1RXH - chains A and B; structure by X-ray diffraction, 2.90 A resolution.

[Chain A]
Protein: Streptavidin
Source organism: Streptomyces avidinii
Reference sequence: P22629 (SAV_STRAV); residues 13-139 here correspond to UniProt positions 37-163 (UniProt number = residue number + 24)
Amino-acid sequence (127 residues; each row starts with the number of its first residue):
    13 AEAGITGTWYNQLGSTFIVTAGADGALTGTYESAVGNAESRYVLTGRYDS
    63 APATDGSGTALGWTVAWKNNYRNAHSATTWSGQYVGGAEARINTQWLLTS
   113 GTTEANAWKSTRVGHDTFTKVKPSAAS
Disordered / not traced: 13-14, 133-139
Differences from the reference sequence: engineered mutation Arg124 (Leu148 in P22629)
Small-molecule neighbours: biotinyl P-nitroaniline (BNI; 5-(2-oxo-hexahydro-thieno[3,4-d]imidazol-6-yl)-pentanoic acid (4-nitro-phenyl)-amide): Asn23, Leu25, Ser27, Tyr43, Ser45, Val47, Gly48, Asn49, Ala50, Trp79, Ala86, Ser88, Thr90, Trp92, Trp108, Leu110, Arg124, Asp128
Swiss-Prot annotation at these positions:
  - motif: Arg59 to Asp61 (Cell attachment site)
  - binding site (biotin): Tyr43, Tyr54, Trp92, Trp108, Trp120

[Chain B]
Protein: Streptavidin
Source organism: Streptomyces avidinii
Reference sequence: P22629 (SAV_STRAV); residues 213-339 here correspond to UniProt positions 37-163 (UniProt number = residue number - 176)
Amino-acid sequence (127 residues; row label = number of the first residue in the row):
   213 AEAGITGTWYNQLGSTFIVTAGADGALTGTYESAVGNAESRYVLTGRYDS
   263 APATDGSGTALGWTVAWKNNYRNAHSATTWSGQYVGGAEARINTQWLLTS
   313 GTTEANAWKSTRVGHDTFTKVKPSAAS
Disordered / not traced: 213-214, 336-339
Differences from the reference sequence: engineered mutation Arg324 (Leu148 in P22629)
Small-molecule neighbours: biotinyl P-nitroaniline (BNI; 5-(2-oxo-hexahydro-thieno[3,4-d]imidazol-6-yl)-pentanoic acid (4-nitro-phenyl)-amide): Asn223, Leu225, Ser227, Tyr243, Ser245, Val247, Gly248, Asn249, Ala250, Trp279, Ala286, Ser288, Thr290, Trp292, Trp308, Leu310, Ser312, Arg324, Asp328
Swiss-Prot annotation at these positions:
  - motif: Arg259 to Asp261 (Cell attachment site)
  - binding site (biotin): Tyr243, Tyr254, Trp292, Trp308, Trp320

[Interface between chain A and chain B]
Residue-residue contacts (90):
  Val55(A) with Arg259(B)
  Thr57(A) with Thr257(B), hydrogen bond; Gly258(B); Arg259(B)
  Gly58(A) with Thr257(B)
  Arg59(A) with Val255(B); Thr276(B); Ala278(B)
  Tyr60(A) with Ala278(B)
  Asp61(A) with Lys280(B); Asn285(B), hydrogen bond; His287(B), salt bridge
  Ser62(A) with Lys280(B)
  Ala63(A) with Lys280(B); Asn285(B), hydrogen bond (backbone-side chain); His287(B), hydrogen bond (backbone-side chain)
  Pro64(A) with His287(B)
  Ala65(A) with His287(B), hydrogen bond (backbone-side chain)
  Asp67(A) with Thr315(B)
  Gly68(A) with Thr314(B); Thr315(B)
  Ser69(A) with Gly313(B); Thr314(B); Thr315(B)
  Gly70(A) with Gly313(B); Thr314(B), hydrogen bond (backbone-backbone)
  Ala72(A) with Ser288(B); Ala289(B); Thr311(B); Gly313(B)
  Leu73(A) with Ala289(B)
  Gly74(A) with Thr276(B), hydrogen bond (backbone-side chain)
  Trp75(A) with Thr276(B)
  Thr76(A) with Arg259(B); Gly274(B); Trp275(B), hydrogen bond (side chain-backbone); Thr276(B)
  Ala78(A) with Arg259(B); Tyr260(B)
  Lys80(A) with Asp261(B); Ser262(B), hydrogen bond; Ala263(B)
  Asn85(A) with Asp261(B), hydrogen bond; Ala263(B), hydrogen bond (side chain-backbone)
  His87(A) with Asp261(B), salt bridge; Ala263(B), hydrogen bond (side chain-backbone); Pro264(B); Ala265(B), hydrogen bond (side chain-backbone)
  Ser88(A) with Ala272(B)
  Ala89(A) with Ala272(B); Leu273(B); Ser293(B)
  Thr91(A) with Gly274(B); Thr291(B), hydrogen bond; Trp292(B); Ser293(B)
  Trp92(A) with Thr291(B)
  Ser93(A) with Ala289(B); Thr291(B); Leu309(B), hydrogen bond (side chain-backbone); Thr311(B), hydrogen bond
  Gly94(A) with Thr311(B)
  Gln95(A) with Ser312(B); Gly313(B); Thr314(B), hydrogen bond; Ala319(B); Ser322(B)
  Gln107(A) with Leu309(B); Thr323(B)
  Trp108(A) with Leu309(B)
  Leu109(A) with Ser293(B), hydrogen bond (backbone-side chain); Gln307(B); Trp308(B); Leu309(B), hydrophobic
  Thr111(A) with Ala272(B); Ser293(B), hydrogen bond; Gly294(B), hydrogen bond (side chain-backbone); Gln295(B)
  Ser112(A) with Gln295(B)
  Gly113(A) with Ser269(B); Gly270(B); Ala272(B); Gln295(B)
  Thr114(A) with Ser269(B); Gly270(B), hydrogen bond (backbone-backbone); Gln295(B), hydrogen bond (backbone-side chain)
  Thr115(A) with Ser269(B)
  Glu116(A) with Val297(B); Arg303(B), salt bridge
  Ser122(A) with Gln295(B)
Other interface residues (no listed pair), chain A (45 interface residues in all): Val77, Val97, Leu110, Ala119, Thr123
Other interface residues (no listed pair), chain B (44 interface residues in all): Gly268, Leu310, Glu316

[Overview]
45 residues of chain A and 44 residues of chain B are in contact; the contacts include 22 hydrogen bonds and 3
salt bridges. Among the polar pairs are Asp61(A)-His287(B), His87(A)-Asp261(B) and Glu116(A)-Arg303(B). One
biotinyl P-nitroaniline molecule is bound between chain A and chain B.
Both chains are Streptavidin (Streptomyces avidinii). Entry 1RXH (Crystal structure of streptavidin mutant
L124R (M1) complexed with biotinyl p-nitroanilide (BNI)) was determined by X-ray diffraction, deposited
together with 1RXJ and 1RXK.
